Entry 3EVR (X-ray diffraction, 2.00 A resolution); this record covers chain A.

# Chain A
Name: Myosin light chain kinase, Green fluorescent protein, Calmodulin-1 chimera
Source organism: Aequorea victoria
Notes: fragment: UNP P42212 residues 2-238, UNP P0DP29 residues 148-305
Reference sequence: chimeric construct of P42212, P0DP29: residues 62-151 from P42212 (GFP_AEQVI) positions 149-238 (UniProt number = residue number + 87); residues 160-302 from P42212 (GFP_AEQVI) positions 2-144 (UniProt number = residue number - 158); residues 305-450 from P0DP29 positions 3-148 (UniProt number = residue number - 302)
Amino-acid sequence (411 residues; row label = number of the first residue in the row; note: 2 numbers in that range are skipped by the numbering (no residue carries them; nothing is unmodelled there)):
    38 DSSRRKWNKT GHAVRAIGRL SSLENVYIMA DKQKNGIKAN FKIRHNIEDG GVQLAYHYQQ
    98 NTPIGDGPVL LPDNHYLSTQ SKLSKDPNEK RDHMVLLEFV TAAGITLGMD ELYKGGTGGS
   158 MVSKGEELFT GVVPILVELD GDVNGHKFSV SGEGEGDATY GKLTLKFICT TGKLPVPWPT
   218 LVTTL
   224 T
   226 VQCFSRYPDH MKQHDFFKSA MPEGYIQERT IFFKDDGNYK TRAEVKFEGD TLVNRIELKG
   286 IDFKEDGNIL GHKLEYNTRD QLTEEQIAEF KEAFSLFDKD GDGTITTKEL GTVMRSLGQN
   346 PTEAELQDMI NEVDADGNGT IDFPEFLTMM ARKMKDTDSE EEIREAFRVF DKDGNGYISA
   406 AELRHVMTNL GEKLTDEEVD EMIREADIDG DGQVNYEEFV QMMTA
Disordered / not traced: 146-158
Covalent attachments: covalent link Leu-222/Thr-224; covalent link Thr-224/Val-226
Modified positions: Thr-224 (chromophore; CRO)
Construct notes: conflict Ala-76 (Val163 in P42212), Gly-88 (Ser175 in P42212), Tyr-93 (Asp180 in P42212), Lys-119 (Ala206 in P42212), Leu-144 (His231 in P42212), Leu-222 (Phe64 in P42212), Ile-251 (Val93 in P42212); linker (152-159, 303-304); chromophore (224, 224, 224)
Metal / ion sites: Ca2+ site 1: Asp-323, Asp-325, Asp-327, Thr-329, Glu-334; Ca2+ site 2: Asp-359, Asp-361, Asn-363, Thr-365, Asp-367, Glu-370; Ca2+ site 3: Asp-396, Asp-398, Asn-400, Tyr-402, Glu-407; Ca2+ site 4: Asp-432, Asp-434, Asp-436, Gln-438, Glu-443
Swiss-Prot annotation at these positions:
  - binding site (Ca(2+)): Asp-323, Asp-325, Asp-327, Thr-329, Glu-334, Asp-359, Asp-361, Asn-363, Thr-365, Glu-370, Asp-396, Asp-398, Asn-400, Tyr-402, Glu-407, Asp-432, Asp-434, Asp-436, Gln-438, Glu-443
  - modified residue: Lys-324 (N6-acetyllysine), Thr-347 (Phosphothreonine), Ser-384 (Phosphoserine), Lys-397 (N6-acetyllysine), Tyr-402 (Phosphotyrosine), Ser-404 (Phosphoserine), Thr-413 (Phosphothreonine), Lys-418 (N6,N6,N6-trimethyllysine), Tyr-441 (Phosphotyrosine)
  - cross-link: Lys-324 (Glycyl lysine isopeptide (Lys-Gly) (interchain with G-Cter in SUMO2))
From the paper describing this entry:
  - contacts within the chain: Glu-61/Arg-81 (hydrogen bond), Arg-81/Glu-387 (hydrogen bond), Arg-304/Thr-382, Thr-116/Arg-377 (backbone contact)
  - conformationally variable residues (loop rearrangement): Asn-62 to Tyr-64, Met-66 to Asn-72

# In short
Asp-359, Asp-361, Asn-363, Thr-365, Asp-367 and Glu-370 form the Ca2+ site 2. Asp-323, Asp-325, Asp-327,
Thr-329 and Glu-334 form the Ca2+ site 1. UniProt lists 20 Ca2+-binding residues. From the paper:
conformational variability at Asn-62 and Met-66; contacts within the chain involving Arg-81, Glu-61 and
Glu-387 among others.
Chain A is Myosin light chain kinase, Green fluorescent protein, Calmodulin-1 chimera (Aequorea victoria); the
structure, Crystal structure of Calcium bound monomeric GCAMP2, was determined by X-ray diffraction, deposited
together with 3EVP, 3EVU and 3EVV.
